PDB entry 6J9M | X-ray diffraction, 2.39 A resolution | chains A and C of the 3 polymer chains in the assembly

Chain A:
Molecule: CRISPR-associated endonuclease Cas9
From: Neisseria meningitidis
Notes: EC 3.1.-.-
Reference sequence: A0A1V0G6B2 (A0A1V0G6B2_NEIME); residue numbers follow UniProt; this construct covers 51-123
Amino-acid sequence (74 residues; each row starts with the number of its first residue):
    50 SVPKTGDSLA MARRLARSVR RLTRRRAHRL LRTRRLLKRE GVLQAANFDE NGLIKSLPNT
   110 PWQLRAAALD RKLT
Unresolved in the structure: 80-123
Construct notes: expression tag (50)
Reported in the primary citation:
  - mutagenesis - R66A, R69A, R74A: unchanged binding to AcrIIC2 (chain C)
  - mutagenesis - R69A/R70A/R73A/R74A: abolished binding to AcrIIC2 (chain C)
  - mutagenesis - T54A/D56A: decreased binding to AcrIIC2 (chain C)

Chain C:
Molecule: AcrIIC2
From: Neisseria meningitidis
Reference sequence: A0A3E2QCQ3 (A0A3E2QCQ3_NEIME); residues 3-124 here correspond to UniProt positions 2-123 (UniProt number = residue number - 1)
Amino-acid sequence (125 residues; numbered 0 to 124; the number before each row is that of its first residue; numbering starts at 0):
     0 SMASKNNIFN KYPTIIHGEA RGENDEFVVH TRYPRFLARK SFDDNFTGEM PAKPVNGELG
    60 QIGEPRRLAY DSRLGLWLSD FIMLDNNKPK NMEDWLGQLK AACDRIAADD LMLNEDAADL
   120 EGWDD
Unresolved in the structure: 0-5, 119-124
Construct notes: expression tag (0)
Reported in the primary citation:
  - mutagenesis - D42A/D43A: unchanged binding to CRISPR-associated endonuclease Cas9 (chain A)
  - mutagenesis - Y11A/I15D/R20A, L36D: decreased binding to NmeCas9
  - mutagenesis - N23A/D24A/E25A: decreased binding to CRISPR-associated endonuclease Cas9 (chain A)

Chain A / chain C interface:
Residue-residue contacts - 22 pairs, chain A then chain C:
  Arg66(A) with Glu18(C)
  Ser67(A) with Ala116(C)
  Arg69(A) with Glu18(C), salt bridge
  Arg70(A) with Glu25(C); Leu112(C)
  Arg73(A) with Glu18(C), salt bridge; Glu22(C); Asn23(C); Glu25(C), salt bridge
  Arg74(A) with Glu25(C), salt bridge; Lys39(C); Phe41(C); Asp109(C), salt bridge; Asn113(C), hydrogen bond
  Ala76(A) with Asn23(C)
  His77(A) with Asn23(C), hydrogen bond (side chain-backbone); Asp24(C), salt bridge; Phe41(C); Asp43(C)
  Arg78(A) with Asp43(C); Phe45(C)
  Leu79(A) with Asp43(C), hydrogen bond (backbone-backbone)
Other interface residues (no listed pair), chain C (14 interface residues in all): Asp42
From the paper, about this interface:
  - interface residues, chain A: Arg73(A)
  - hot spots on chain A (mutagenesis) - R62A, R63A, R70A, R73A: decreased binding to AcrIIC2 (chain C)
  - interface residues, chain C: Glu18(C), Asp109(C), Asn113(C)
  - hot spots on chain C (mutagenesis) - E18A: decreased binding to CRISPR-associated endonuclease Cas9 (chain A)

Summary:
10 residues of chain A and 14 residues of chain C are in contact; the contacts include 3 hydrogen bonds and 6
salt bridges. Polar contacts include Arg69(A)-Glu18(C), Arg73(A)-Glu18(C) and Arg73(A)-Glu25(C). The paper
reports that T54A/D56A, R62A and R63A of chain A, among others, reduce binding to AcrIIC2 (chain C); interface
residues Arg73(A) and Glu18(C) among others; 14 substitutions were tested in all.
Here chain A is CRISPR-associated endonuclease Cas9 and chain C is AcrIIC2, both from Neisseria meningitidis.
Entry 6J9M (NmeBH+AcrIIC2) was determined by X-ray diffraction (same publication as 6J9L).
